Entry 1IX1 (X-ray diffraction, 1.85 A resolution); this record covers chains A and B.

# Chain A (and B)
Molecule: peptide deformylase
From: Pseudomonas aeruginosa
Notes: EC 3.5.1.88; chain B of this document is another copy of the same molecule, construct and numbering; everything in this record applies to it too
UniProtKB: Q9I7A8 (DEF_PSEAE); numbering as in UniProt (aligned over 1-168)
Amino-acid sequence (171 residues; numbered 1 to 171; the number before each row is that of its first residue):
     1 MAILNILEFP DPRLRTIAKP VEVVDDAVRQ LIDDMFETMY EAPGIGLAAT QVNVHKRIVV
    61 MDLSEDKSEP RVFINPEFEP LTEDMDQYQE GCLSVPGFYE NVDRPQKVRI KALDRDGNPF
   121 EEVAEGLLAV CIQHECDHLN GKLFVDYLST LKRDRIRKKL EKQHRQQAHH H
Disordered / not traced: 1, 171
Sequence notes: expression tag (169-171)
UniProt features mapped onto this chain:
  - active site: Glu135
  - binding site (Fe cation): Cys92, His134, His138
Metal / ion sites: Zn2+: Cys92, His134, His138 (together with actinonin)
Small-molecule neighbours:
  - actinonin (BB2): Pro43, Gly44, Ile45, Gly46, Leu47, Ala48, Gln51, Tyr88, Gln89, Glu90, Gly91, Cys92, Leu93, Ser94, Tyr99, Leu127, Val130, Cys131, His134, Glu135, His138
  - N-(2-acetamido)iminodiacetic acid (MHA; (carbamoylmethyl-carboxymethyl-amino)-acetic acid), molecule 1: Pro70, Arg71, Val72, Phe73, Asp114, Arg115, Phe120, Glu122
  - N-(2-acetamido)iminodiacetic acid (MHA), molecule 2: Leu81, Lys107, Arg109, Val123

# Interface between chain A and chain B
Contacting residue pairs - 17 pairs, chain A then chain B:
  Glu69(A) - Lys107(B)  salt bridge
  Arg71(A) - Val123(B)
  Lys107(A) - Arg71(B)
  Arg109(A) - Asp114(B)  salt bridge
  Arg109(A) - Pro119(B)
  Arg109(A) - Phe120(B)
  Phe120(A) - Glu121(B)
  Glu121(A) - Pro119(B)
  Glu121(A) - Phe120(B)
  Glu121(A) - Glu121(B)  hydrogen bond (backbone-backbone)
  Glu122(A) - Glu121(B)
  Glu122(A) - Val123(B)
  Val123(A) - Phe120(B)  hydrophobic
  Val123(A) - Glu121(B)  hydrogen bond (backbone-backbone)
  Val123(A) - Glu122(B)
  Glu125(A) - Arg71(B)  salt bridge
  Glu125(A) - Glu122(B)
Interface residues without a listed pair, chain B (9 interface residues in all): Asn118

# Overview
Chain A and chain B each contribute 9 residues to their interface, with 2 hydrogen bonds and 3 salt bridges.
Among the polar pairs are Glu69(A)-Lys107(B), Arg109(A)-Asp114(B) and Glu125(A)-Arg71(B). Ligands of chain A:
actinonin and N-(2-acetamido)iminodiacetic acid.
Both chains are peptide deformylase (Pseudomonas aeruginosa). Entry 1IX1 (Crystal Structure of P.aeruginosa
Peptide deformylase Complexed with Antibiotic Actinonin) was determined by X-ray diffraction (same publication
as 1Q1Y).
